9DA8 - chains C and M of the 8 polymer chains in the assembly; structure by electron microscopy, 2.94 A resolution.

== Chain C (and M) ==
Molecule: Tubulin beta chain
From: Sus scrofa
Notes: chain M of this document is another copy of the same molecule, construct and numbering; everything in this record applies to it too
UniProtKB: P02554 (TBB_PIG); residues 1-445 here = UniProt positions 1-445
Sequence (445 residues; row label = number of the first residue in the row):
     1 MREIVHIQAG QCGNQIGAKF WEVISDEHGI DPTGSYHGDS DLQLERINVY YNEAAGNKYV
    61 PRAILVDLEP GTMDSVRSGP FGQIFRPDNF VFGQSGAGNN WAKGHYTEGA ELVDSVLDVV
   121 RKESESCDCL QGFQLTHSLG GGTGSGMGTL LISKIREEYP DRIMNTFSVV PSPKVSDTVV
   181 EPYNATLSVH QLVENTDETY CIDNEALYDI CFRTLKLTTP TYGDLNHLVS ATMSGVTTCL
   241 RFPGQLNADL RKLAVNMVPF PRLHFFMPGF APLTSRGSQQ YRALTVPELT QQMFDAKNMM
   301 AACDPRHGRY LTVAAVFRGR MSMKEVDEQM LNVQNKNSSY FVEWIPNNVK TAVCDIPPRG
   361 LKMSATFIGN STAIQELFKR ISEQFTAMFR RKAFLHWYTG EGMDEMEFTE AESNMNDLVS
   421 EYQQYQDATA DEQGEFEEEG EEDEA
Not modelled in the structure: 427-445
Small-molecule neighbours:
  - GDP (guanosine-5'-diphosphate): Gly10, Gln11, Cys12, Gln15, Ile16, Asn99, Ser138, Gly141, Gly142, Thr143, Gly144, Val169, Asp177, Glu181, Asn204, Tyr222, Leu225, Asn226
  - taxol (TA1): Lys19, Glu22, Val23, Asp26, Glu27, Leu215, Leu217, Asp224, His227, Leu228, Ala231, Ser234, Phe270, Pro272, Leu273, Thr274, Arg276, Arg359, Gly360, Leu361
Swiss-Prot annotation at these positions:
  - motif: Met1 to Ile4 (MREI motif)
  - binding site (GTP): Gln11, Glu69, Ser138, Gly142, Thr143, Gly144, Asn204, Asn226
  - binding site (Mg(2+)): Glu69
  - modified residue: Ser40 (Phosphoserine), Lys58 (N6-acetyllysine), Ser172 (Phosphoserine), Thr285 (Phosphothreonine), Thr290 (Phosphothreonine), Arg318 (Omega-N-methylarginine), Glu438 (5-glutamyl polyglutamate)
  - cross-link (Glycyl lysine isopeptide (Lys-Gly)): Lys58 (interchain with G-Cter in ubiquitin), Lys324 (interchain with G-Cter in ubiquitin)
  - natural variant: His37 (H37V: In 2nd form), Asn48 (N48S: In 2nd form), Ala55 to Asn57 (sequence variant, change not given here; In 2nd form), Ser275 (S275A: In 2nd form)

== Interface between chain C and chain M ==
Residue-residue contacts - 16 pairs, chain C then chain M:
  Lys216(C) - Asp88(M)  salt bridge
  Ser278(C) - Pro87(M)
  Gln280(C) - Ala54(M)
  Gln280(C) - Lys58(M)
  Tyr281(C) - Ala54(M)
  Tyr281(C) - Lys58(M)
  Tyr281(C) - Val60(M)
  Tyr281(C) - Gln83(M)  hydrogen bond (side chain-backbone)
  Tyr281(C) - Phe85(M)
  Tyr281(C) - Arg86(M)
  Tyr281(C) - Pro87(M)
  Arg282(C) - Glu53(M)
  Arg282(C) - Arg86(M)
  Ala283(C) - Glu53(M)
  Ala283(C) - Ala54(M)
  Ala283(C) - Ala55(M)
Other interface residues (no listed pair), chain M (11 interface residues in all): Ile84

== Overview ==
Chain C and chain M form an interface of 6 and 11 residues respectively; the contacts include 1 hydrogen bond
and 1 salt bridge. Polar contacts include Lys216(C)-Asp88(M) and Tyr281(C)-Gln83(M). Ligands of chain C: GDP
and taxol.
Chain C and chain M are both Tubulin beta chain (Sus scrofa); the structure, Tau-Microtubule structure in the
presence of ATP, was determined by electron microscopy.
